Entry 4GLF (X-ray diffraction, 1.98 A resolution); this record covers chain A.

== Chain A ==
Name: RsfP
Source organism: uncultured bacterium
UniProtKB: C6KFA4 (C6KFA4_9BACT); residues 1-297 here = UniProt positions 1-297
Sequence (297 residues; row label = number of the first residue in the row):
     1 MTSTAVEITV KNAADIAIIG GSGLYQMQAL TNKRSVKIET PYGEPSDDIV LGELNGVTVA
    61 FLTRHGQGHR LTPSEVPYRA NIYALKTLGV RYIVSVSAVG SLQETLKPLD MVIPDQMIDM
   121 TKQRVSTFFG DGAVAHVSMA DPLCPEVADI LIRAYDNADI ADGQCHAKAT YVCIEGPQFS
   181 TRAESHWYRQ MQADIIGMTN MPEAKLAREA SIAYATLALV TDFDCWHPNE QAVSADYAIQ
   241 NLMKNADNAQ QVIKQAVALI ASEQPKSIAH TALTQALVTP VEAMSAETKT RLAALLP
Disordered / not traced: 1-10
What the authors report for this chain:
  - self-association interface (contacts with another copy of this molecule): Met120 to Arg124, Thr181 to Met191

== Summary ==
From the paper: a self-association interface involving Met120 and Thr181.
Chain A is RsfP (uncultured bacterium); the structure, Crystal structure of methylthioadenosine phosphorylase
sourced from an antarctic soil metagenomic library, was determined by X-ray diffraction together with 4GLJ
from the same study.
